Entry 4C5Y (X-ray diffraction, 3.00 A resolution); this record covers chains A and B.

== Chain A (and B) ==
Protein: Ochratoxinase
From: Aspergillus niger
Notes: EC 3.4.13.9, 3.5.1.-; fragment: extracellular, n-terminally truncated isoform, residues 43-480; chain B of this document is another copy of the same molecule, construct and numbering; everything in this record applies to it too
Reference sequence: A2R2V4 (A2R2V4_ASPNC); numbering as in UniProt (aligned over 43-480)
Amino-acid sequence (438 residues; numbered 43 to 480; the number before each row is that of its first residue):
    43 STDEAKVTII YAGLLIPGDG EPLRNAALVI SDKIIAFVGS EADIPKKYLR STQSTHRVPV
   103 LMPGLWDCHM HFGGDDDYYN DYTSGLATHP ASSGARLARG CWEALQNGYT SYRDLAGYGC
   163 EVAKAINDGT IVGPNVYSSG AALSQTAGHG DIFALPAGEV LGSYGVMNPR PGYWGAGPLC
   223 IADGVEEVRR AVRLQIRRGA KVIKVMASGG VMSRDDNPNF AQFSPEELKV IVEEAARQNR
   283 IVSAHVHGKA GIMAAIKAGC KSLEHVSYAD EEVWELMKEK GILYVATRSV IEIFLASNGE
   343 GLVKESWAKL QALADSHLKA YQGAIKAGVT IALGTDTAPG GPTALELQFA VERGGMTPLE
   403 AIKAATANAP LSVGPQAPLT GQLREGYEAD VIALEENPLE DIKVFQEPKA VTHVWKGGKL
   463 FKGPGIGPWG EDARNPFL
Unresolved in the structure: 43-44 (chain B: 43-44, 349-351)
Modified / non-standard residues: Lys246 (lysine nz-carboxylic acid; KCX)
Ion coordination: Zn2+ site 1: His111, His113, Lys246; Zn2+ site 2: Lys246, His287, His307
Curated features (UniProtKB/Swiss-Prot):
  - active site: Lys246, Asp378
  - binding site (Zn(2+)): His111, His113, Lys246, His287, His307
  - mutagenesis: Ser135 (S135G/W: Affect substrate binding and carboxypeptidase activity), Tyr160 (Y160S/G: Affect substrate binding and carboxypeptidase activity), Tyr206 (Y206S/G: Affect substrate binding and carboxypeptidase activity)
Reported in the primary citation:
  - Zn2+ coordination: His111, His113, Lys246, His287, His307
  - post-translational modification sites: Lys246
  - catalytic residues: His191, Asp378 (proposed by the authors, not directly observed)
  - contacts within the chain: Val253-Ser348 (hydrogen bond), Ser255-Asp258 (hydrogen bond), His191-Ser255 (hydrogen bond)
  - conformationally variable residues (helix shift, loop rearrangement): Gly251 to Asn261, Thr329 to Leu355

== Chain A / chain B interface ==
Contacting residue pairs (104; chain A residue first):
  Asp118(A) - Lys166(B)
  Gly127(A) - Tyr215(B)
  Leu128(A) - Tyr215(B)  hydrogen bond (backbone-side chain)
  Thr130(A) - Tyr215(B)  hydrogen bond (backbone-side chain)
  His131(A) - Pro132(B)
  His131(A) - Tyr160(B)
  His131(A) - Glu163(B)
  His131(A) - Ala218(B)  hydrogen bond (side chain-backbone)
  Pro132(A) - His131(B)
  Pro132(A) - Pro132(B)  hydrophobic
  Pro132(A) - Ala133(B)
  Pro132(A) - Tyr215(B)
  Ala133(A) - Pro132(B)
  Ala133(A) - Gly136(B)
  Ala133(A) - Tyr160(B)  hydrophobic
  Ala133(A) - Glu163(B)
  Ser134(A) - Glu163(B)  hydrogen bond (side chain-backbone)
  Ser134(A) - Lys166(B)
  Gly136(A) - Ala133(B)
  Gly136(A) - Gly136(B)
  Gly136(A) - Ala137(B)
  Ala137(A) - Gly136(B)
  Ala137(A) - Ala137(B)
  Ala137(A) - Ala140(B)
  Ala137(A) - Ala167(B)  hydrophobic
  Ala137(A) - Ile173(B)
  Arg138(A) - Lys166(B)
  Arg138(A) - Ala167(B)
  Arg138(A) - Asp170(B)  salt bridge
  Arg138(A) - Thr172(B)
  Arg138(A) - Phe479(B)
  Ala140(A) - Ala137(B)
  Ala140(A) - Ala140(B)  hydrophobic
  Arg141(A) - Thr172(B)  hydrogen bond (side chain-backbone)
  Arg141(A) - Ile173(B)
  Arg141(A) - Trp471(B)
  Arg141(A) - Arg476(B)
  Arg141(A) - Pro478(B)
  Arg141(A) - Phe479(B)
  Gly142(A) - Phe479(B)
  Trp144(A) - Pro470(B)  hydrophobic
  Trp144(A) - Trp471(B)
  Glu145(A) - Asn477(B)
  Tyr160(A) - His131(B)
  Tyr160(A) - Ala133(B)  hydrophobic
  Tyr160(A) - Tyr215(B)
  Glu163(A) - His131(B)
  Glu163(A) - Ala133(B)
  Glu163(A) - Ser134(B)  hydrogen bond (backbone-side chain)
  Lys166(A) - Asp118(B)
  Lys166(A) - Ser134(B)
  Lys166(A) - Arg138(B)
  Ala167(A) - Ala137(B)  hydrophobic
  Ala167(A) - Arg138(B)
  Asp170(A) - Arg138(B)  salt bridge
  Thr172(A) - Arg138(B)
  Thr172(A) - Arg141(B)  hydrogen bond (backbone-side chain)
  Ile173(A) - Ala137(B)
  Ile173(A) - Arg141(B)
  Gly204(A) - Pro213(B)
  Ser205(A) - Pro213(B)
  Arg212(A) - Pro213(B)  hydrogen bond (side chain-backbone)
  Arg212(A) - Gly214(B)
  Pro213(A) - Gly204(B)
  Pro213(A) - Ser205(B)
  Pro213(A) - Arg212(B)  hydrogen bond (backbone-side chain)
  Pro213(A) - Pro213(B)
  Gly214(A) - Arg212(B)
  Gly214(A) - Gly214(B)
  Tyr215(A) - Gly127(B)
  Tyr215(A) - Leu128(B)  hydrogen bond (side chain-backbone)
  Tyr215(A) - Thr130(B)  hydrogen bond (side chain-backbone)
  Tyr215(A) - Pro132(B)
  Tyr215(A) - Tyr160(B)
  Ala218(A) - His131(B)  hydrogen bond (backbone-side chain)
  Ala380(A) - Phe479(B)  hydrophobic
  Pro381(A) - Phe479(B)
  Gly382(A) - Asn477(B)  hydrogen bond (backbone-side chain)
  Gly382(A) - Phe479(B)
  Gly382(A) - Leu480(B)
  Gly383(A) - Phe479(B)
  Gly383(A) - Leu480(B)
  Pro384(A) - Phe479(B)
  Pro384(A) - Leu480(B)
  Pro470(A) - Trp144(B)  hydrophobic
  Pro470(A) - Pro470(B)  hydrophobic
  Trp471(A) - Arg141(B)
  Trp471(A) - Trp144(B)
  Trp471(A) - Trp471(B)  hydrophobic
  Arg476(A) - Arg141(B)  hydrogen bond (backbone-side chain)
  Asn477(A) - Glu145(B)
  Asn477(A) - Gly382(B)  hydrogen bond (side chain-backbone)
  Pro478(A) - Arg141(B)
  Phe479(A) - Arg138(B)
  Phe479(A) - Arg141(B)
  Phe479(A) - Gly142(B)
  Phe479(A) - Ala380(B)  hydrophobic
  Phe479(A) - Pro381(B)
  Phe479(A) - Gly382(B)
  Phe479(A) - Gly383(B)
  Phe479(A) - Pro384(B)
  Leu480(A) - Gly382(B)
  Leu480(A) - Gly383(B)
  Leu480(A) - Pro384(B)
Other interface residues (no listed pair), chain A (45 interface residues in all): Ala129, Val164, Gly171
Other interface residues (no listed pair), chain B (45 interface residues in all): Ala129, Val164, Gly171

== Summary ==
The chain A/chain B interface involves 45 residues from each chain; the contacts include 15 hydrogen bonds and
2 salt bridges. Among the polar pairs are Arg138(A)-Asp170(B), Leu128(A)-Tyr215(B) and Thr130(A)-Tyr215(B).
From the paper: catalytic residues His191(A) and Asp378(A); Zn2+ coordination by His111(A), His113(A) and
Lys246(A) among others.
Both chains are Ochratoxinase (Aspergillus niger). Entry 4C5Y (Crystal structure of A. niger ochratoxinase)
was determined by X-ray diffraction together with 4C5Z, 4C60 and 4C65 from the same study.
